4NRC - chain A; structure by X-ray diffraction, 1.86 A resolution.

Chain A:
Protein: Bromodomain adjacent to zinc finger domain protein 2B
From: Homo sapiens
Notes: fragment: Bromodomain
Reference sequence: Q9UIF8 (BAZ2B_HUMAN); residues 1858-1972 here correspond to UniProt positions 2054-2168 (UniProt number = residue number + 196)
Amino-acid sequence (117 residues; row label = number of the first residue in the row):
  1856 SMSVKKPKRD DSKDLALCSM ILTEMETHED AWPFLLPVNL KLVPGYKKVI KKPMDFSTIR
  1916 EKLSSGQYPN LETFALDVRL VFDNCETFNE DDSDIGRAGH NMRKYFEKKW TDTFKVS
Disordered / not traced: 1971-1972
Construct notes: expression tag (1856-1857)
Ligand contacts: 2LY (N-methyl-2,3-dihydrothieno[3,4-b][1,4]dioxine-5-carboxamide): P1888, F1889, V1893, V1898, Y1901, C1940, F1943, N1944, I1950
From the paper describing this entry:
  - binding site for 2LY: P1888, N1944

In short:
Chain A binds compound 2LY. From the paper: a binding site for 2LY at P1888 and N1944.
Chain A is Bromodomain adjacent to zinc finger domain protein 2B (Homo sapiens); the structure, Crystal
Structure of the bromodomain of human BAZ2B in complex with compound-3 N01186, was determined by X-ray
diffraction (same publication as 4NR9, 4NRA and 4NRB).
